PDB entry 9CP3 | electron microscopy, 2.94 A resolution | chains A and G of the 8 polymer chains in the assembly

[Chain A]
Protein: CRISPR-associated aCascade subunit Cas7/Csa2 2
Source organism: Saccharolobus solfataricus P2
UniProt: Q97Y91 (CSA2B_SACS2); residues 1-321 here = UniProt positions 1-321
Amino-acid sequence (321 residues; row label = number of the first residue in the row):
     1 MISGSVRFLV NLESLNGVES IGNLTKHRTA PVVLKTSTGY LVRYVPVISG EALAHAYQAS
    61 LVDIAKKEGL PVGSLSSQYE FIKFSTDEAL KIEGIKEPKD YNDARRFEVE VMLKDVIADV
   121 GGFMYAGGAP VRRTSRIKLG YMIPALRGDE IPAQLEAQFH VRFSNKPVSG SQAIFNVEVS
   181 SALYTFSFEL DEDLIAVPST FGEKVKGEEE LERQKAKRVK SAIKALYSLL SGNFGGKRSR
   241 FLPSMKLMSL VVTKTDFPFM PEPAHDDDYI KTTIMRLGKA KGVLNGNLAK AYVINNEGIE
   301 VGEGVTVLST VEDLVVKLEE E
Disordered / not traced: 169-172
Curated features (UniProtKB/Swiss-Prot):
  - mutagenesis: His-160 (H160A: Significantly reduced affinity for crRNA)

[Chain G]
Protein: CRISPR system aCascade subunit Cas5 1
Source organism: Saccharolobus solfataricus P2
UniProt: Q97Y92 (CAS5A_SACS2); residue numbers follow UniProt; this construct covers 1-240
Amino-acid sequence (240 residues; numbered 1 to 240; the number before each row is that of its first residue):
     1 MIYSKVFLKL HWGFSVVKPL AAKAKPGFYL PPPTTLIGAL SYGKFRGVDN INLGNVYGSP
    61 AYNFRNIMAT ARLESEGVYT EDIIRNVISY FQRKERRENP RYIYGVIPTG KVYIPNGRLV
   121 VVYVTDSISK EELEKLCWSI TRIGCKECLA SVENVEVGEA KKVSGRVKTR YYFRDTVKVV
   181 GRKEFLEYVT FWEENGYIWG KEGSPVRYIL PITTYPLASK EVEVEAKEAY EVGGEYVVFS
Disordered / not traced: 21-23, 54-56, 83-108, 126-127, 165, 194

[How chain A and chain G interact]
Contacting residue pairs (56; chain A residue first):
  Met-1(A) / Arg-46(G)
  Arg-28(A) / Asp-82(G)  salt bridge
  Ala-30(A) / Tyr-113(G)  hydrophobic
  Pro-31(A) / Val-78(G)  hydrophobic
  Pro-31(A) / Thr-80(G)
  Pro-31(A) / Tyr-113(G)
  Val-33(A) / Glu-76(G)
  Val-33(A) / Val-78(G)  hydrophobic
  Tyr-101(A) / Tyr-57(G)  hydrophobic
  Tyr-101(A) / Trp-199(G)  hydrophobic
  Pro-130(A) / Trp-199(G)  hydrophobic
  Arg-132(A) / Trp-199(G)
  Thr-134(A) / Asp-49(G)  hydrogen bond
  Ser-135(A) / Lys-146(G)
  Arg-136(A) / Asp-49(G)  salt bridge
  Leu-139(A) / Glu-147(G)
  Tyr-141(A) / Trp-12(G)
  Tyr-141(A) / Tyr-113(G)
  Ile-143(A) / Tyr-113(G)  hydrophobic
  Leu-146(A) / Pro-115(G)  hydrophobic
  Ser-187(A) / His-11(G)  hydrogen bond
  Ser-187(A) / Leu-149(G)
  Glu-189(A) / Tyr-42(G)
  Leu-194(A) / Arg-46(G)
  Leu-194(A) / Gly-47(G)
  Ser-199(A) / Gly-47(G)  hydrogen bond (side chain-backbone)
  Ser-199(A) / Val-48(G)
  Ser-199(A) / Asp-49(G)  hydrogen bond
  Ser-199(A) / Asn-50(G)
  Thr-200(A) / Asn-50(G)
  Phe-201(A) / Asn-50(G)  hydrogen bond (backbone-backbone)
  Phe-201(A) / Ile-51(G)  hydrophobic
  Phe-201(A) / Tyr-57(G)  hydrogen bond (backbone-side chain)
  Asp-256(A) / Arg-46(G)
  Pro-258(A) / Tyr-42(G)  hydrophobic
  Pro-258(A) / Arg-46(G)
  Pro-258(A) / Ser-139(G)
  Met-260(A) / His-11(G)
  Met-260(A) / Thr-141(G)
  Met-260(A) / Leu-149(G)  hydrophobic
  Met-260(A) / Ala-150(G)
  Pro-261(A) / His-11(G)  hydrogen bond (backbone-side chain)
  Pro-261(A) / Ser-151(G)
  Glu-262(A) / His-11(G)
  Pro-263(A) / His-11(G)
  His-265(A) / His-11(G)
  His-265(A) / Pro-115(G)
  His-265(A) / Asn-116(G)
  Asp-266(A) / Asn-116(G)  hydrogen bond
  Arg-276(A) / Trp-138(G)
  Arg-276(A) / Val-152(G)  hydrogen bond (side chain-backbone)
  Lys-279(A) / Trp-138(G)
  Ala-280(A) / Trp-138(G)  hydrophobic
  Val-283(A) / Glu-134(G)
  Val-283(A) / Trp-138(G)
  Leu-284(A) / Lys-135(G)
Interface residues without a listed pair, chain A (44 interface residues in all): Val-32, Tyr-40, Val-42, Arg-133, Ile-137, Lys-138, Gly-140, Phe-188, Phe-257, Phe-259
Interface residues without a listed pair, chain G (37 interface residues in all): Lys-9, Leu-10, Lys-111, Arg-142, Glu-153, Asn-154, Tyr-215, Pro-216

[In short]
The interface between chain A and chain G involves 44 residues on one side and 37 on the other; the contacts
include 9 hydrogen bonds and 2 salt bridges. Polar pairs include Arg-28(A)/Asp-82(G), Arg-136(A)/Asp-49(G) and
Thr-134(A)/Asp-49(G).
Here chain A is CRISPR-associated aCascade subunit Cas7/Csa2 2 and chain G is CRISPR system aCascade subunit
Cas5 1, both from Saccharolobus solfataricus P2. Entry 9CP3 (Post-targeting aCascade Type IA CRISPR-Cas
Surveillance Complexes) was determined by electron microscopy.
